PDB entry 6H82 | electron microscopy, 3.78 A resolution | chains Z and K of the 32 polymer chains in the assembly

# Chain Z
Protein: VP4
From: Haloarcula hispanica icosahedral virus 2
Reference sequence: H9AZX2 (H9AZX2_9VIRU); residues 4-232 here = UniProt positions 4-232
Chain sequence (229 residues; numbered 4 to 232; the number before each row is that of its first residue):
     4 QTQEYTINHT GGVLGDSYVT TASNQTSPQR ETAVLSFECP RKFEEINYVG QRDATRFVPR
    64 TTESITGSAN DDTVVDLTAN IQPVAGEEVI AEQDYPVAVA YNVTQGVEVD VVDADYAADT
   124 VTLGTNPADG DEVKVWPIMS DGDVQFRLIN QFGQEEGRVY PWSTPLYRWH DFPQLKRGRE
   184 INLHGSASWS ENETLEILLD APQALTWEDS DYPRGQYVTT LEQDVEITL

# Chain K
Protein: VP7
From: Haloarcula hispanica icosahedral virus 2
Reference sequence: H9AZX1 (H9AZX1_9VIRU); residues 2-176 here = UniProt positions 2-176
Chain sequence (175 residues; row label = number of the first residue in the row):
     2 PEIGNNGAEK QISLHKGQPF IDTQDVGAAD PNTPAVTIEG PSDYVIAIDA GTPVAPEFRD
    62 ANGDKLDPST RVTIQKCDKQ GNPLGDGIVF SDTLGRFEYS KMRSDPDYMR KTTTSLMIDE
   122 REIVKIFVEV PPNANGMDAD NSRITIGDDT SDYGKAVGIV EHGDLSPAES KAVRQ

# Chain Z / chain K interface
Contacting residue pairs (42; chain Z residue first):
  Gln-54(Z) / Gln-12(K)  hydrogen bond
  Ala-88(Z) / Ser-101(K)
  Ala-120(Z) / Gly-64(K)
  Ala-120(Z) / Asn-142(K)
  Leu-151(Z) / Pro-2(K)  hydrophobic
  Leu-151(Z) / Glu-3(K)
  Leu-151(Z) / Ile-4(K)  hydrophobic
  Asn-153(Z) / Pro-2(K)
  Glu-159(Z) / Pro-2(K)
  Gly-160(Z) / Ile-4(K)
  Arg-161(Z) / Ile-4(K)
  Val-162(Z) / Ile-4(K)
  Tyr-163(Z) / Gln-12(K)  hydrogen bond (side chain-backbone)
  Tyr-163(Z) / Ile-13(K)
  Pro-164(Z) / Lys-11(K)
  Tyr-170(Z) / Arg-144(K)  hydrogen bond
  Arg-171(Z) / Ser-14(K)  hydrogen bond
  Arg-171(Z) / Asp-150(K)  hydrogen bond (side chain-backbone)
  Arg-171(Z) / Thr-151(K)
  Asp-174(Z) / Arg-104(K)  salt bridge
  Phe-175(Z) / Arg-104(K)
  Phe-175(Z) / Asp-150(K)
  Phe-175(Z) / Thr-151(K)
  Pro-176(Z) / Ser-105(K)
  Gly-181(Z) / Ser-152(K)  hydrogen bond (backbone-side chain)
  Gly-181(Z) / Asp-153(K)  hydrogen bond (backbone-backbone)
  Gly-181(Z) / Tyr-154(K)
  Arg-182(Z) / Ser-105(K)  hydrogen bond (side chain-backbone)
  Arg-182(Z) / Asp-106(K)  salt bridge
  Arg-182(Z) / Ser-152(K)
  Glu-183(Z) / Thr-151(K)
  Glu-183(Z) / Ser-152(K)
  Ile-184(Z) / Thr-151(K)
  Asn-185(Z) / Thr-151(K)
  His-187(Z) / Gln-12(K)  hydrogen bond
  His-187(Z) / Asp-150(K)
  Ser-189(Z) / Ile-4(K)
  Ser-189(Z) / Gly-5(K)  hydrogen bond (backbone-backbone)
  Ala-190(Z) / Glu-3(K)
  Ser-191(Z) / Pro-2(K)
  Ser-191(Z) / Glu-3(K)  hydrogen bond (backbone-backbone)
  Glu-196(Z) / Pro-2(K)
Interface residues without a listed pair, chain Z (31 interface residues in all): Ile-152, Trp-165, Pro-168, Leu-186, Trp-192
Interface residues without a listed pair, chain K (27 interface residues in all): Asn-7, His-16, Tyr-45, Pro-107, Gly-148, Asp-149, Ile-160

# Summary
31 residues of chain Z face 27 of chain K across their interface; the contacts include 11 hydrogen bonds and 2
salt bridges. Polar pairs include Asp-174(Z)/Arg-104(K), Arg-182(Z)/Asp-106(K) and Gln-54(Z)/Gln-12(K).
Chain Z is VP4 and chain K is VP7, both from Haloarcula hispanica icosahedral virus 2; the structure, Cryo-EM
structure of the archaeal extremophilic internal membrane containing Haloarcula hispanica icosahedral virus 2
(HHIV-2) at ..., was determined by electron microscopy (same publication as 6H9C).
